5K6M - chain A; structure by X-ray diffraction, 2.17 A resolution.

== Chain A ==
Protein: B-glucosidase
Notes: EC 3.2.1.21
Sequence (921 residues; each row starts with the number of its first residue):
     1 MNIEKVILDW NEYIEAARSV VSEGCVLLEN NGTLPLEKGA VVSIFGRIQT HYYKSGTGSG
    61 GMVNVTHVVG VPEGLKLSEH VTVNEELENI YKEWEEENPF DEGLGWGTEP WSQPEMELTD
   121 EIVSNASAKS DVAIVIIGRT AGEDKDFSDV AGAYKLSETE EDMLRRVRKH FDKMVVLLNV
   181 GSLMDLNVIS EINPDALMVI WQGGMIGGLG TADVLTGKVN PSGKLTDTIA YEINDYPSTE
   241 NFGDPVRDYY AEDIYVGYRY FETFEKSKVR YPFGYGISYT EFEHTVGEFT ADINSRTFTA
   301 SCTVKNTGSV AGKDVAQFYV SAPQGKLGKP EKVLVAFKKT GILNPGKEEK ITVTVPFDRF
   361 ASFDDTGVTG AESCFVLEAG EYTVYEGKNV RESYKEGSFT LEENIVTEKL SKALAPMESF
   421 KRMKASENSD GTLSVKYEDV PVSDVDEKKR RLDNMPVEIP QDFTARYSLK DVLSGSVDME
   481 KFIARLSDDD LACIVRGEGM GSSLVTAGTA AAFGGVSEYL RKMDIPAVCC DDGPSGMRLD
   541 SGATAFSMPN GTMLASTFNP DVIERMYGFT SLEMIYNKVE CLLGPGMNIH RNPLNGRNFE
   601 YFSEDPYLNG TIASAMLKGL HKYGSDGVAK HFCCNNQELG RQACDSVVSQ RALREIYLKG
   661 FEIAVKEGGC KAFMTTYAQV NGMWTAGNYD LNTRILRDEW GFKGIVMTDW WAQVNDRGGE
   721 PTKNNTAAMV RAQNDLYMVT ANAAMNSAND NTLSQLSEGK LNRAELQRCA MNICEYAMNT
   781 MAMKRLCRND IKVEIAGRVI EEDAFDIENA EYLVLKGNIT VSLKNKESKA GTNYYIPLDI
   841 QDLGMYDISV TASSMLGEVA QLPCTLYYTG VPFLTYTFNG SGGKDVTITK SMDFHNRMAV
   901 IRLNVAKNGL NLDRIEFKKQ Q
Unresolved in the structure: 1-3, 104-107, 799-921
Residues lining bound ligands: beta-D-glucopyranose (BGC): S59, E143, A510, D532, R538, L583, R597, K630, H631, R641, M674, Y677, D709, W710
From the paper describing this entry:
  - binding site for beta-D-glucopyranose: E143, D532, R597, K630, H631, R641, Y677, D709, W710
  - conformationally variable residues (order/disorder transition): L104 to G107
  - mutagenesis - D709A: abolished catalytic activity

== Summary ==
Chain A binds beta-D-glucopyranose. From the paper: a binding site for beta-D-glucopyranose at E143, D532 and
R597 among others; D709A abolishes catalytic activity.
Chain A is B-glucosidase; the structure, Structure of a GH3 b-glIcosidase from cow rumen metagenome in complex
with glucose, was determined by X-ray diffraction (same publication as 5K6L and 5K6O).
